PDB entry 8AA2 | electron microscopy, 3.10 A resolution | chains A and I of the 8 polymer chains in the assembly

== Chain A (and I) ==
Name: SusC homolog
Source organism: Bacteroides thetaiotaomicron VPI-5482
Notes: chain I of this document is another copy of the same molecule, construct and numbering; everything in this record applies to it too
Reference sequence: Q8A6W3 (Q8A6W3_BACTN); residues -24 to 1016 here correspond to UniProt positions 1-1041 (UniProt number = residue number + 25)
Sequence (1041 residues; each row starts with the number of its first residue; numbers below 1 keep their minus sign (Met-24 is residue -24)):
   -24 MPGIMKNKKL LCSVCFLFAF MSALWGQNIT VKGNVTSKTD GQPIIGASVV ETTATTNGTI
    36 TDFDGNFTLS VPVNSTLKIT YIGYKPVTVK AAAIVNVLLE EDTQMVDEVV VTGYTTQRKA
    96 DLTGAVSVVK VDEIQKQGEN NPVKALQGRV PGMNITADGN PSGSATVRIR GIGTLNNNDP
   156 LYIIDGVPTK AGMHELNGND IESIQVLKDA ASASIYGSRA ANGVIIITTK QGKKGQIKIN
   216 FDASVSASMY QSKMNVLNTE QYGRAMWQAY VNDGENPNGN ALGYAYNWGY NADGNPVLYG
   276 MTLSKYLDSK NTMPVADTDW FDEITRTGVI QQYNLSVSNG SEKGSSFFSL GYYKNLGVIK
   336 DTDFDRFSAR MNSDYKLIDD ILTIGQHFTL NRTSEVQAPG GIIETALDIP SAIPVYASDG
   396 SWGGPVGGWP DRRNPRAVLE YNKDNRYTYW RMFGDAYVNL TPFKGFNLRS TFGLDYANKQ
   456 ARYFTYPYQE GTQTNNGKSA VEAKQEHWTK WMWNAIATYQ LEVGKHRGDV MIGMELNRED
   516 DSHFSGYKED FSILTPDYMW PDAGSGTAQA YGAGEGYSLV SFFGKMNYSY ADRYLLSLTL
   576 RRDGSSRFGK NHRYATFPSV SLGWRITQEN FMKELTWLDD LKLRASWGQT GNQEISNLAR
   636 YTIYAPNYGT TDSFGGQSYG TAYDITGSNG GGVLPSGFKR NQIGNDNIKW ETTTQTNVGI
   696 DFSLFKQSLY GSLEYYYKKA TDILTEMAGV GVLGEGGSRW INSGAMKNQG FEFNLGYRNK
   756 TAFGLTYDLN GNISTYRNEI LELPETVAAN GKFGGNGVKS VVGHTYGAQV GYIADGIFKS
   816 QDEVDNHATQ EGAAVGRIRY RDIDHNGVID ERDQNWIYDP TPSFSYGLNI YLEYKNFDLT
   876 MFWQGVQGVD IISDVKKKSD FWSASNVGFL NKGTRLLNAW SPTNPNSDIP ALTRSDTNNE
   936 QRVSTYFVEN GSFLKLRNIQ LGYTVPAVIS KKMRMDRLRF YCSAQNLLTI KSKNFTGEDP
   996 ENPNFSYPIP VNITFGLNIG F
Unresolved in the structure: -24 to 92
Metal / ion sites: Mg2+ site 1: Asn664 (shared with 4 residues of chain B); Mg2+ site 2: Asp837, Asp839, Asn841, Val843, Asp848
Residues lining bound ligands:
  - beta-D-fructofuranose (FRU), molecule 1: Ala166, Gly167, His169, Glu170, Gln372, Tyr422, Tyr424, Lys454, Lys479, Glu481, Trp483
  - beta-D-fructofuranose (FRU), molecule 2: Glu379, Thr380, Asp383, Asp406, Arg407, Phe649, Gln652, Asn901, Val902

== How chain A and chain I interact ==
Contacting residue pairs (92):
  Ile212(A) - Lys318(I)
  Ile212(A) - Lys351(I)
  Ile212(A) - Leu352(I)  hydrophobic
  Ile214(A) - Leu352(I)  hydrophobic
  Ile214(A) - Ile359(I)  hydrophobic
  Val312(A) - Tyr350(I)  hydrophobic
  Asn314(A) - Lys318(I)
  Asn314(A) - Gly319(I)
  Lys318(A) - Ile212(I)
  Lys318(A) - Asn314(I)
  Gly319(A) - Asn314(I)
  Ser321(A) - Tyr350(I)  hydrogen bond
  Phe322(A) - Tyr350(I)  hydrogen bond (backbone-side chain)
  Phe323(A) - Tyr350(I)  hydrophobic
  Phe323(A) - Gln361(I)
  Met346(A) - Gln361(I)
  Met346(A) - Phe363(I)  hydrophobic
  Tyr350(A) - Val312(I)  hydrophobic
  Tyr350(A) - Ser321(I)  hydrogen bond
  Tyr350(A) - Phe322(I)  hydrogen bond (side chain-backbone)
  Tyr350(A) - Phe323(I)  hydrophobic
  Lys351(A) - Ile212(I)
  Leu352(A) - Ile212(I)  hydrophobic
  Leu352(A) - Ile214(I)  hydrophobic
  Ile359(A) - Ile214(I)  hydrophobic
  Gln361(A) - Phe323(I)
  Gln361(A) - Met346(I)
  Phe363(A) - Met346(I)  hydrophobic
  Phe363(A) - Phe363(I)  hydrophobic
  Phe363(A) - Leu365(I)  hydrophobic
  Leu365(A) - Phe363(I)  hydrophobic
  Trp425(A) - Tyr451(I)
  Met427(A) - Met427(I)  hydrophobic
  Tyr451(A) - Trp425(I)
  Tyr451(A) - Asn453(I)  hydrogen bond
  Asn453(A) - Tyr451(I)  hydrogen bond
  Asn453(A) - Asn453(I)
  Asn453(A) - His482(I)
  Gln455(A) - His482(I)
  Gln455(A) - Phe519(I)
  Lys479(A) - Phe519(I)
  Gln480(A) - Gln480(I)
  Gln480(A) - His482(I)  hydrogen bond
  Gln480(A) - Phe519(I)
  His482(A) - Asn453(I)
  His482(A) - Gln455(I)
  His482(A) - Gln480(I)  hydrogen bond
  Phe519(A) - Gln455(I)
  Phe519(A) - Lys479(I)
  Phe519(A) - Gln480(I)
  Tyr522(A) - Ala545(I)
  Asp525(A) - Val668(I)
  Ser527(A) - Phe673(I)
  Tyr533(A) - Pro641(I)
  Tyr533(A) - Phe673(I)
  Trp535(A) - Gly547(I)
  Trp535(A) - Ala548(I)
  Trp535(A) - Gly549(I)
  Pro536(A) - Ala545(I)
  Pro536(A) - Tyr546(I)
  Pro536(A) - Gly547(I)
  Asp537(A) - Tyr546(I)
  Asp537(A) - Gly547(I)  hydrogen bond (backbone-backbone)
  Asp537(A) - Pro641(I)
  Ala538(A) - Pro641(I)
  Ser540(A) - Val668(I)
  Ser540(A) - Ser671(I)
  Thr542(A) - Val668(I)
  Ala543(A) - Ala543(I)
  Ala543(A) - Gln544(I)
  Ala543(A) - Ala545(I)
  Gln544(A) - Ala543(I)
  Ala545(A) - Tyr522(I)
  Ala545(A) - Pro536(I)
  Ala545(A) - Ala543(I)
  Tyr546(A) - Pro536(I)
  Tyr546(A) - Asp537(I)
  Gly547(A) - Trp535(I)
  Gly547(A) - Pro536(I)
  Gly547(A) - Asp537(I)  hydrogen bond (backbone-backbone)
  Ala548(A) - Trp535(I)
  Gly549(A) - Trp535(I)
  Pro641(A) - Tyr533(I)
  Pro641(A) - Asp537(I)
  Pro641(A) - Ala538(I)
  Gly666(A) - Gly666(I)
  Val668(A) - Asp525(I)
  Val668(A) - Ser540(I)
  Val668(A) - Thr542(I)
  Ser671(A) - Ser540(I)
  Phe673(A) - Ser527(I)
  Phe673(A) - Tyr533(I)
Other interface residues (no listed pair), chain A (64 interface residues in all): Leu325, Ile353, Leu357, Ala431, Leu449, Ala478, Ser517, His518, Gly521, Lys523, Gly539, Gly541, Tyr643, Thr645, Arg969, Phe1016
Other interface residues (no listed pair), chain I (64 interface residues in all): Leu325, Ile353, Leu357, Ala431, Leu449, Ala478, Ser517, His518, Gly521, Lys523, Gly539, Gly541, Tyr643, Thr645, Arg969, Phe1016

== In short ==
Chain A and chain I each contribute 64 residues to their interface, with 10 hydrogen bonds. Polar contacts
include Ser321(A)-Tyr350(I), Phe322(A)-Tyr350(I) and Tyr451(A)-Asn453(I). Chain A binds beta-D-fructofuranose.
Asp837(A), Asp839(A), Asn841(A), Val843(A) and Asp848(A) form the Mg2+ site 2.
Both chains are SusC homolog (Bacteroides thetaiotaomicron VPI-5482). Entry 8AA2 (Inactive levan utilisation
machinery (utilisome) in the presence of levan fructo-oligosaccharides DP 15-25) was determined by electron
microscopy (same publication as 8A9Y, 8AA0, 8AA1 and 8AA3).
